Entry 2D60 (X-ray diffraction, 1.70 A resolution); this record covers chains B and C of the 4 polymer chains in the assembly.

Chain B:
Molecule: Hemoglobin beta subunit
Organism: Homo sapiens
Reference sequence: P68871 (HBB_HUMAN); residue numbers follow UniProt; this construct covers 1-146
Sequence (146 residues; each row starts with the number of its first residue):
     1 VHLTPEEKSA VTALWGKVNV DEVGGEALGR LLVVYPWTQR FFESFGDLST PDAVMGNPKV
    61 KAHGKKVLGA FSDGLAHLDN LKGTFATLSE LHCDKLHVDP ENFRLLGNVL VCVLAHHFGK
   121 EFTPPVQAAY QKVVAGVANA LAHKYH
Disordered / not traced: 1
Ion coordination: heme Fe near His-92 (its only coordinating residue here)
Residues lining bound ligands:
  - heme (HEM): Leu-31, Thr-38, Phe-41, Phe-42, Phe-45, His-63, Lys-66, Val-67, Ala-70, Phe-71, Phe-85, Leu-88, Leu-91, His-92, Leu-96, Val-98, Asn-102, Phe-103, Leu-106, Val-137, Leu-141
  - L35 (2-[4-({[(3,5-dichlorophenyl)amino]carbonyl}amino)phenoxy]-2-methylpropanoic acid): Tyr-35, Trp-37, Leu-105, Asn-108
UniProt features mapped onto this chain:
  - natural variant: Leu-3 (H3L: In Graz; this construct carries the variant), Glu-7 (E7A: In G-Makassar; E7K: In Hb C; E7Q: In Machida; E7V: In SKCA), Lys-8 (E8K: In G-Siriraj; this construct carries the variant), Val-11 (A11V: In Iraq-Halabja; this construct carries the variant), Gly-16 (W16G: In Randwick; this construct carries the variant), Val-23 (E23V: In D-Granada; this construct carries the variant), Gly-24 (V24G: In Miyashiro; this construct carries the variant), Gly-25 (G25D: In Moscva; G25R: In Riverdale-Bronx; G25V: In Savannah), Leu-32 (L32P: In Yokohama), Val-33 (L33V: In Muscat; this construct carries the variant), Arg-40 (Q40R: In Tianshui; this construct carries the variant), Phe-42 (F42Y: In Mequon; deletion: In Bruxelles), 11 further natural variant entries in UniProt

Chain C:
Molecule: Hemoglobin alpha subunit
Organism: Homo sapiens
Reference sequence: P69905 (HBA_HUMAN); residues 1-141 here = UniProt positions 1-141
Sequence (141 residues; each row starts with the number of its first residue):
     1 VLSPADKTNV KAAWGKVGAH AGEYGAEALE RMFLSFPTTK TYFPHFDLSH GSAQVKGHGK
    61 KVADALTNAV AHVDDMPNAL SALSDLHAHK LRVDPVNFKL LSHCLLVTLA AHLPAEFTPA
   121 VHASLDKFLA SVSTVLTSKY R
Ion coordination: heme Fe near His-87 (its only coordinating residue here)
Residues lining bound ligands:
  - heme (HEM): Met-32, Thr-39, Tyr-42, Phe-43, His-45, Phe-46, His-58, Lys-61, Val-62, Ala-65, Leu-66, Leu-83, Leu-86, His-87, Leu-91, Val-93, Asn-97, Phe-98, Leu-101, Leu-105, Val-132, Leu-136
  - L35 (2-[4-({[(3,5-dichlorophenyl)amino]carbonyl}amino)phenoxy]-2-methylpropanoic acid), molecule 1: Phe-36, Lys-99, Leu-100, His-103, Asp-126, Ala-130
  - L35, molecule 2: Pro-95, Thr-137, Tyr-140, Arg-141
UniProt features mapped onto this chain:
  - site: Lys-61 (Not glycated)
  - natural variant: Asp-6 (A6D: In J-Toronto; this construct carries the variant), Ala-13 (A13D: In J-Paris 1/J-Aljezur), Glu-27 (A27E: In Shenyang; this construct carries the variant), Lys-61 (K61N: In Zambia; deletion: In Clinic), Asp-64 (A64D: In Pontoise; this construct carries the variant), Asp-75 (D75A: In Lille; D75G: In Chapel Hill; D75N: In G-Pest), Ala-111 (A111D: In Petah Tikva)

Chain B / chain C interface:
Pairs across the interface - 28 pairs, chain B then chain C:
  Val-34(B) with Arg-141(C), hydrogen bond (backbone-side chain)
  Tyr-35(B) with Arg-141(C)
  Pro-36(B) with Tyr-140(C); Arg-141(C)
  Trp-37(B) with Arg-92(C); Asp-94(C), hydrogen bond; Pro-95(C); Tyr-140(C), hydrophobic; Arg-141(C)
  Gln-39(B) with Arg-92(C)
  Arg-40(B) with Tyr-42(C); Leu-91(C), hydrogen bond (side chain-backbone); Arg-92(C), hydrogen bond (side chain-backbone)
  Glu-43(B) with Arg-92(C), salt bridge
  His-97(B) with Thr-41(C); Pro-44(C)
  Val-98(B) with Thr-41(C)
  Asp-99(B) with Thr-41(C); Tyr-42(C), hydrogen bond; Asp-94(C); Asn-97(C), hydrogen bond
  Pro-100(B) with Thr-38(C)
  Glu-101(B) with Asp-94(C); Val-96(C)
  Leu-105(B) with Asp-94(C)
  Tyr-145(B) with Thr-41(C)
  His-146(B) with Pro-37(C); Lys-40(C), hydrogen bond (backbone-side chain)

Overview:
15 residues of chain B and 14 residues of chain C are in contact, with 7 hydrogen bonds and 1 salt bridge.
Among the polar pairs are Glu-43(B)/Arg-92(C), Val-34(B)/Arg-141(C) and Trp-37(B)/Asp-94(C). One compound L35
molecule is bound between chain B and chain C.
Here chain B is Hemoglobin beta subunit and chain C is Hemoglobin alpha subunit, both from Homo sapiens. Entry
2D60 (Crystal structure of deoxy human hemoglobin complexed with two L35 molecules) was determined by X-ray
diffraction together with 2D5X and 2D5Z from the same study.
